Entry 6PYU (X-ray diffraction, 2.54 A resolution); this record covers chains A and B.

Chain A:
Molecule: Phosphatidylinositol 4,5-bisphosphate 3-kinase catalytic subunit delta isoform
Organism: Homo sapiens
Notes: EC 2.7.1.153
UniProt: O00329 (PK3CD_HUMAN); numbering as in UniProt (aligned over 17-1034)
Amino-acid sequence (1018 residues; numbered 17 to 1034; the number before each row is that of its first residue):
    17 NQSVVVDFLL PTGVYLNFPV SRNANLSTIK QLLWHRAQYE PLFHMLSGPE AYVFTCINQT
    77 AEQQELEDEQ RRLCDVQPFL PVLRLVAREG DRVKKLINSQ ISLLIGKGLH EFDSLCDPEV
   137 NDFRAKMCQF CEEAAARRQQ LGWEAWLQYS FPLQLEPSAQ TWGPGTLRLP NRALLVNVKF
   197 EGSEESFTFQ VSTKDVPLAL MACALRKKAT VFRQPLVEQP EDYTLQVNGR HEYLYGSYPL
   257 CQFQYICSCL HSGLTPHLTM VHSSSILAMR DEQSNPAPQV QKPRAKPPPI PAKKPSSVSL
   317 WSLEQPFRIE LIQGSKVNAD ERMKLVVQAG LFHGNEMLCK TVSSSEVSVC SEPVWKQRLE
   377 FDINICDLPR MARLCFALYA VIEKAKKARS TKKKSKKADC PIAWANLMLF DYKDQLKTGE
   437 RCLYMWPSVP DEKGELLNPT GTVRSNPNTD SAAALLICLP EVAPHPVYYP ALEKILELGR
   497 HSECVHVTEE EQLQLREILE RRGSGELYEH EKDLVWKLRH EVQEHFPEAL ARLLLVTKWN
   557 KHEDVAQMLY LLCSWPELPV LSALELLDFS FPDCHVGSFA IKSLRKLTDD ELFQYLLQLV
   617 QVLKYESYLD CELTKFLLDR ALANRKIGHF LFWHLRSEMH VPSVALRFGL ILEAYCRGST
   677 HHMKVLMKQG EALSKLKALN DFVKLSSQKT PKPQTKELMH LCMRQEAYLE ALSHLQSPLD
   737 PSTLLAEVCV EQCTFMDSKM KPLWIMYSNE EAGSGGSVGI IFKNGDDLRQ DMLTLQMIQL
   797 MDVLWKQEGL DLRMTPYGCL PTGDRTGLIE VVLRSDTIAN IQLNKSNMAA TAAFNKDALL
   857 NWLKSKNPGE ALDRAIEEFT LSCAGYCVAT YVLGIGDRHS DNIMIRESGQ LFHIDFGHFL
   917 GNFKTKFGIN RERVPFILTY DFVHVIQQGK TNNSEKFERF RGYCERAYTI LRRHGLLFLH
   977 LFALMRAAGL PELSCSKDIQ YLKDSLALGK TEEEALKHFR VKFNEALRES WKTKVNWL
Unresolved in the structure: 176-185, 227-234, 289-313, 400-414, 499-504, 518-520, 840-851, 919-927
Ligand contacts: 4-2 (P5V; (3S)-1'-(cyclopropanecarbonyl)-5-(quinoxalin-6-yl)spiro[indole-3,2'-pyrrolidin]-2(1H)-one): K708, T750, F751, M752, W760, I777, Y813, I825, E826, V827, V828, S831, D832, T833, N836, M900, F908, I910

Chain B:
Molecule: Phosphatidylinositol 3-kinase regulatory subunit alpha
Organism: Homo sapiens
UniProt: P27986 (P85A_HUMAN), isoform P27986-3; residues 431-599 here correspond to UniProt positions 131-299 (UniProt number = residue number - 300)
Amino-acid sequence (169 residues; each row starts with the number of its first residue):
   431 YQQDQVVKED NIEAVGKKLH EYNTQFQEKS REYDRLYEDY TRTSQEIQMK RTAIEAFNET
   491 IKIFEEQCQT QERYSKEYIE KFKREGNETE IQRIMHNYEK LKSRISEIVD SRRRLEEDLK
   551 KQAAEYREID KRMNSIKPDL IQLRKTRDQY LMWLTQKGVR QKKLNEWLG
Unresolved in the structure: 431, 435-439, 513-515
Differences from the reference sequence: conflict D469 (Glu169 in P27986), T519 (Lys219 in P27986), E529 (Asp229 in P27986), V539 (Ile239 in P27986)

Chain A / chain B interface:
Pairs across the interface (75; chain A residue first):
  D23(A) with R534(B), salt bridge
  L25(A) with F494(B), hydrophobic; Q497(B); L531(B), hydrophobic
  L26(A) with Q497(B), hydrogen bond (backbone-side chain)
  P27(A) with T500(B)
  T28(A) with Y504(B)
  G29(A) with Q497(B), hydrogen bond (backbone-side chain); T500(B); Q501(B); L531(B)
  V30(A) with Q497(B), hydrogen bond (backbone-side chain); N527(B)
  Y31(A) with N527(B), hydrogen bond (backbone-side chain); K530(B); L531(B); R534(B)
  Y55(A) with R523(B), hydrogen bond (backbone-side chain)
  E56(A) with R523(B); N527(B)
  P57(A) with I524(B), hydrophobic
  H60(A) with Y508(B), hydrogen bond
  M61(A) with Y504(B); Y508(B), hydrogen bond
  I73(A) with A486(B); E489(B); T490(B)
  A77(A) with T482(B); E485(B); A486(B); E489(B)
  Q79(A) with E489(B), hydrogen bond
  F95(A) with A483(B); A486(B), hydrophobic; F487(B), hydrophobic
  L96(A) with F487(B), hydrophobic
  V98(A) with I493(B), hydrophobic; F494(B), hydrophobic
  R100(A) with I493(B); E496(B), salt bridge
  H126(A) with E485(B), salt bridge
  E127(A) with T482(B)
  K332(A) with R557(B)
  V333(A) with R557(B), hydrogen bond (backbone-side chain)
  N334(A) with R557(B), hydrogen bond; D560(B), hydrogen bond; K561(B); N564(B), hydrogen bond (backbone-side chain)
  A335(A) with K561(B)
  S367(A) with R557(B), hydrogen bond
  D415(A) with I571(B)
  C416(A) with N564(B), hydrogen bond (side chain-backbone); P568(B), hydrophobic
  P417(A) with K567(B), hydrogen bond (backbone-side chain); I571(B)
  I418(A) with N564(B); K567(B), hydrogen bond (backbone-side chain)
  P443(A) with Y470(B); D560(B)
  S444(A) with Y463(B); K567(B), hydrogen bond (backbone-side chain)
  V445(A) with Y463(B)
  P446(A) with Y463(B); L570(B), hydrophobic; R574(B)
  D447(A) with R574(B), hydrogen bond (backbone-side chain)
  E448(A) with R574(B)
  N464(A) with Y556(B)
  D466(A) with R481(B), salt bridge
  S467(A) with R481(B), hydrogen bond; A553(B); Y556(B)
  A468(A) with Y556(B)
  D820(A) with Q475(B), hydrogen bond
  E928(A) with N595(B)
Other interface residues (no listed pair), chain A (47 interface residues in all): N33, L58, D336, R821
Other interface residues (no listed pair), chain B (44 interface residues in all): Y467, E468, I477, Q478, I538, S565, Q591

In short:
Chain A and chain B form an interface of 47 and 44 residues respectively, with 20 hydrogen bonds and 4 salt
bridges. Among the polar pairs are D23(A)-R534(B), R100(A)-E496(B) and H126(A)-E485(B). Chain A binds 4-2.
Chain A is Phosphatidylinositol 4,5-bisphosphate 3-kinase catalytic subunit delta isoform and chain B is
Phosphatidylinositol 3-kinase regulatory subunit alpha, both from Homo sapiens; the structure, Human PI3Kdelta
in complex with Compound 4-2
((3S)-1'-(cyclopropanecarbonyl)-5-(quinoxalin-6-yl)spiro[indole-3,2'-pyrrolidin]-2(1H)-one), was determined by
X-ray diffraction (same publication as 6PYR and 6PYS).
